5V6B - chains A and B; structure by X-ray diffraction, 1.90 A resolution.

== Chain A (and B) ==
Molecule: PDZ domain-containing protein GIPC1
From: Mus musculus
Notes: chain B of this document is another copy of the same molecule, construct and numbering; everything in this record applies to it too
UniProtKB: Q9Z0G0 (GIPC1_MOUSE); residues 52-327 here = UniProt positions 52-327
Chain sequence (280 residues; row label = number of the first residue in the row):
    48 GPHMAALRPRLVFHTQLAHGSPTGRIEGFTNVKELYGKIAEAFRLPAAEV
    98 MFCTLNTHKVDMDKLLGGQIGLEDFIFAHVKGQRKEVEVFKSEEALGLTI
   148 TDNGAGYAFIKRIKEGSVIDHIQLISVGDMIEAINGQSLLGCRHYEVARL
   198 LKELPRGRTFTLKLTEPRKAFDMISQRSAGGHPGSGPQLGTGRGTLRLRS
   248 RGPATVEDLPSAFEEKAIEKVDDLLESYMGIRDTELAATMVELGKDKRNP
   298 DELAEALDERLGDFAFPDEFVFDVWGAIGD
Unresolved in the structure: 219-236 (chain B: 48, 218-235)
Differences from the reference sequence: expression tag (48-51)
Swiss-Prot annotation at these positions:
  - modified residue: S68 (Phosphoserine), S222 (Phosphoserine), S225 (Phosphoserine), S232 (Phosphoserine), T242 (Phosphothreonine), S247 (Phosphoserine)
From the paper describing this entry:
  - self-association interface (contacts with another copy of this molecule): G118
  - mutagenesis - G323Q: abolished localization to myosin VI

== Interface between chain A and chain B ==
Residue-residue contacts (217; chain A residue first):
  G48(A) with Q63(B), hydrogen bond (backbone-side chain); S68(B), hydrogen bond (backbone-backbone)
  P49(A) with Q63(B); H105(B)
  A53(A) with Q63(B); T70(B)
  L54(A) with T70(B), hydrogen bond (backbone-side chain)
  F60(A) with E120(B); D121(B); I123(B), hydrophobic
  H61(A) with R55(B); E120(B), salt bridge; F122(B); I123(B), hydrogen bond (backbone-backbone)
  T62(A) with F122(B); I123(B), hydrogen bond (side chain-backbone)
  Q63(A) with P49(B); L54(B); F122(B); I123(B), hydrogen bond (backbone-backbone); F124(B); A125(B), hydrogen bond (backbone-backbone)
  L64(A) with A125(B); V127(B), hydrophobic
  A65(A) with A125(B), hydrogen bond (backbone-backbone); H126(B)
  H66(A) with V127(B); R215(B), hydrogen bond; A217(B)
  T70(A) with L54(B), hydrogen bond (side chain-backbone); F122(B)
  R72(A) with R57(B)
  V79(A) with N150(B); G151(B)
  Y83(A) with N150(B), hydrogen bond (side chain-backbone); A152(B), hydrophobic
  I86(A) with A125(B), hydrophobic
  A95(A) with K128(B); Y154(B), hydrogen bond (backbone-side chain)
  E96(A) with V127(B); K128(B), hydrogen bond (backbone-backbone)
  V97(A) with H126(B); Y154(B)
  M98(A) with H126(B), hydrogen bond (backbone-backbone); V127(B); K128(B); N150(B), hydrogen bond (backbone-side chain); G175(B); M177(B), hydrophobic; T212(B); P214(B), hydrophobic
  F99(A) with A125(B); H126(B), hydrogen bond (backbone-backbone); F156(B), hydrophobic; G175(B)
  C100(A) with I123(B), hydrophobic; F124(B)
  T101(A) with F122(B); I123(B); F124(B), hydrogen bond (backbone-backbone); H126(B), hydrogen bond
  L102(A) with D121(B); F122(B)
  N103(A) with D121(B), hydrogen bond; F122(B), hydrogen bond (backbone-backbone); F124(B); T238(B); G239(B); R240(B)
  T104(A) with F124(B)
  H105(A) with P49(B); F124(B); H126(B)
  K106(A) with H126(B)
  V107(A) with H126(B); V174(B); G175(B); K216(B)
  M109(A) with F156(B), hydrophobic; I157(B); K158(B); V174(B), hydrophobic; G175(B)
  K111(A) with G237(B); T238(B)
  L112(A) with F156(B), hydrophobic
  I117(A) with D121(B)
  G118(A) with E120(B); D121(B), hydrogen bond (backbone-side chain)
  L119(A) with L119(B); E120(B)
  E120(A) with F60(B); H61(B), salt bridge; G118(B); L119(B); E120(B)
  D121(A) with F60(B); L102(B); N103(B), hydrogen bond; I117(B); G118(B), hydrogen bond (side chain-backbone)
  F122(A) with H61(B); T62(B); Q63(B); T70(B); T101(B); L102(B); N103(B), hydrogen bond (backbone-backbone)
  I123(A) with F60(B), hydrophobic; H61(B), hydrogen bond (backbone-backbone); T62(B), hydrogen bond (backbone-side chain); Q63(B), hydrogen bond (backbone-backbone); I86(B), hydrophobic; C100(B), hydrophobic; T101(B); L102(B), hydrophobic
  F124(A) with Q63(B); C100(B); T101(B), hydrogen bond (backbone-backbone); N103(B); T104(B); H105(B)
  A125(A) with Q63(B), hydrogen bond (backbone-backbone); L64(B); A65(B), hydrogen bond (backbone-backbone); I86(B), hydrophobic; F99(B)
  H126(A) with A65(B); V97(B); M98(B), hydrogen bond (backbone-backbone); F99(B), hydrogen bond (backbone-backbone); T101(B), hydrogen bond; H105(B); K106(B); V107(B)
  V127(A) with L64(B), hydrophobic; H66(B); E96(B); M98(B)
  K128(A) with A95(B); E96(B), hydrogen bond (backbone-backbone); M98(B)
  T146(A) with E273(B), hydrogen bond; G277(B); I278(B); R279(B)
  I147(A) with G277(B), hydrogen bond (backbone-backbone); I278(B); R279(B), hydrogen bond (backbone-backbone)
  T148(A) with R279(B), hydrogen bond (side chain-backbone)
  N150(A) with V79(B); Y83(B), hydrogen bond (backbone-side chain); M98(B), hydrogen bond (side chain-backbone)
  G151(A) with V79(B)
  A152(A) with Y83(B), hydrophobic
  Y154(A) with A95(B), hydrogen bond (side chain-backbone); V97(B); M98(B), hydrophobic
  F156(A) with F99(B), hydrophobic; M109(B), hydrophobic; L112(B), hydrophobic
  I157(A) with M109(B)
  K158(A) with M109(B); R279(B); T281(B)
  R159(A) with E273(B); R279(B)
  V174(A) with V107(B); M109(B), hydrophobic
  G175(A) with M98(B); F99(B); M109(B)
  M177(A) with M98(B), hydrophobic
  R190(A) with R248(B)
  H191(A) with I278(B); R279(B); D280(B), salt bridge
  Y192(A) with I278(B), hydrophobic; D310(B), hydrogen bond; F311(B), hydrophobic
  E193(A) with D310(B)
  A195(A) with M276(B); G277(B); I278(B), hydrophobic
  R196(A) with D310(B), salt bridge; F311(B), hydrogen bond (side chain-backbone)
  T212(A) with M98(B)
  P214(A) with M98(B), hydrophobic
  R215(A) with H66(B), hydrogen bond
  K216(A) with H66(B)
  A217(A) with H66(B)
  G237(A) with K111(B), hydrogen bond (backbone-side chain)
  T238(A) with N103(B); K111(B)
  G239(A) with N103(B)
  R240(A) with N103(B); R240(B)
  E273(A) with T146(B), hydrogen bond; R159(B)
  M276(A) with A195(B)
  G277(A) with T146(B); I147(B), hydrogen bond (backbone-backbone); A195(B)
  I278(A) with T146(B); I147(B); H191(B); Y192(B), hydrophobic; A195(B), hydrophobic
  R279(A) with T146(B); I147(B), hydrogen bond (backbone-backbone); T148(B), hydrogen bond (backbone-side chain); K158(B); R159(B)
  D280(A) with R190(B), salt bridge; H191(B), salt bridge
  T281(A) with K158(B), hydrogen bond
  F311(A) with Y192(B), hydrophobic
Interface residues without a listed pair, chain A (94 interface residues in all): R55, P56, R57, V59, I73, K80, L82, L92, Q116, L145, E213, D269, D310
Interface residues without a listed pair, chain B (94 interface residues in all): A53, V59, P69, R72, I73, L82, L92, Q116, L145, D149, E213, D269, A312

== Summary ==
Chain A and chain B each contribute 94 residues to their interface; the contacts include 50 hydrogen bonds and
6 salt bridges. Polar pairs include H61(A)-E120(B), H191(A)-D280(B) and R196(A)-D310(B). The paper reports
that G323Q of chain A abolishes localization to myosin VI; a self-association interface involving G118(A).
Both chains are PDZ domain-containing protein GIPC1 (Mus musculus). Entry 5V6B (Crystal structure of GIPC1)
was determined by X-ray diffraction together with 5V6E, 5V6H, 5V6R and 5V6T from the same study.
